PDB entry 7EQD | electron microscopy, 2.76 A resolution | chains U and W of the 35 polymer chains in the assembly

== Chain U (and W) ==
Name: Light-harvesting protein B-870 alpha chain
Source organism: Rhodospirillum rubrum
Notes: chain W of this document is another copy of the same molecule, construct and numbering; everything in this record applies to it too
Reference sequence: P02947 (LHA_RHORU); residue numbers follow UniProt; this construct covers 1-62
Chain sequence (62 residues; numbered 1 to 62; the number before each row is that of its first residue):
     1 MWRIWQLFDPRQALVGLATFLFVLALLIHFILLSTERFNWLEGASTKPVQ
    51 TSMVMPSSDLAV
Not modelled in the structure: 48-62
Modified positions: Met-1 (N-formylmethionine; FME)
Residues lining bound ligands:
  - Trans-Geranyl BACTERIOCHLOROPHYLL A (07D), molecule 1: Ala-18, Leu-21, Phe-22, Ala-25, His-29, Leu-32, Phe-38, Trp-40
  - Trans-Geranyl BACTERIOCHLOROPHYLL A (07D), molecule 2: Leu-21, Leu-24, Ala-25, Ile-28, His-29, Leu-32, Phe-38
  - spirilloxanthin (CRT), molecule 1: Arg-3, Ile-4, Gln-6, Leu-7
  - spirilloxanthin (CRT), molecule 2: Leu-14, Leu-17, Phe-20, Leu-21, Leu-24, Leu-27, Ile-28, Ile-31
  - spirilloxanthin (CRT), molecule 3: Phe-22, Ala-25, Leu-26, His-29, Phe-30, Leu-33, Trp-40
From the paper describing this entry:
  - binding site for Trans-Geranyl BACTERIOCHLOROPHYLL A: His-29, Trp-40

== How chain U and chain W interact ==
Pairs across the interface (10):
  Leu-7(U) / Pro-10(W)  hydrophobic
  Phe-8(U) / Arg-11(W)
  Gln-12(U) / Arg-11(W)
  Phe-20(U) / Phe-22(W)  hydrophobic
  Leu-24(U) / Phe-22(W)  hydrophobic
  Leu-27(U) / Phe-30(W)  hydrophobic
  Ile-31(U) / Phe-30(W)  hydrophobic
  Ile-31(U) / Leu-41(W)  hydrophobic
  Thr-35(U) / Leu-41(W)
  Phe-38(U) / Leu-41(W)  hydrophobic
Other interface residues (no listed pair), chain U (12 interface residues in all): Asp-9, Leu-32, Arg-37
Other interface residues (no listed pair), chain W (8 interface residues in all): Val-15, Leu-26, Leu-33

== In short ==
12 residues of chain U and 8 residues of chain W are in contact. Chain U binds 3 copies of spirilloxanthin and
Trans-Geranyl BACTERIOCHLOROPHYLL A. The paper reports a binding site for Trans-Geranyl BACTERIOCHLOROPHYLL A
at His-29(U) and Trp-40(U).
Both chains are Light-harvesting protein B-870 alpha chain (Rhodospirillum rubrum). Entry 7EQD (Structure of
photosynthetic LH1-rc super-complex of rhodospirillum rubrum) was determined by electron microscopy.
